PDB entry 3KJN | X-ray diffraction, 1.80 A resolution | chains A and B

Chain A:
Protein: Caspase-8
Organism: Homo sapiens
Notes: EC 3.4.22.61
UniProt: Q14790 (CASP8_HUMAN); numbering as in UniProt (aligned over 211-374)
Amino-acid sequence (164 residues; each row starts with the number of its first residue):
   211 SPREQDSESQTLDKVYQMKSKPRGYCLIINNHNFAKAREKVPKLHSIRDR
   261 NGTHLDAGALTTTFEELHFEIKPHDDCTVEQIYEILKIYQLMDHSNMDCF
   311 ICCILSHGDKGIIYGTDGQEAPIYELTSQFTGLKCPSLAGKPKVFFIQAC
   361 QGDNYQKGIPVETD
Unresolved in the structure: 211-222
Covalent attachments: compound B93 linked to Cys-360
Ligand contacts: B93 ((3S)-3-({[(5S)-2-{2-[(1H-benzimidazol-5-ylcarbonyl)amino]ethyl}-7-(cyclohexylmethyl)-1,3-dioxo-2,3,5,8-tetrahydro-1H-[1,2,4]triazolo[1,2-a]pyridazin-5-yl]carbonyl}amino)-4-oxopentanoic acid): Arg-258, Arg-260, Ser-316, His-317, Gly-318, Gln-358, Ala-359, Asp-363, Tyr-365
Swiss-Prot annotation at these positions:
  - active site: His-317, Cys-360
  - site (Cleavage): Asp-216, Ser-217, Asp-374
  - modified residue: Ser-211 (Phosphoserine), Lys-224 (N6-acetyllysine), Tyr-334 (Phosphotyrosine)
  - natural variant: Arg-248 (R248W: In CASP8D), Asp-285 (D285H: Associated with protection against breast cancer)
  - mutagenesis: Cys-360 (C360A: Does not affect localization to lamellipodia of migrating cells. Prevents DISC-mediated processing of CASP8; C360S: Abolishes interaction with UBR2)

Chain B:
Protein: Caspase-8
Organism: Homo sapiens
Notes: EC 3.4.22.61
UniProt: Q14790 (CASP8_HUMAN); numbering as in UniProt (aligned over 385-479)
Amino-acid sequence (95 residues; row label = number of the first residue in the row):
   385 LSSPQTRYIPDEADFLLGMATVNNCVSYRNPAEGTWYIQSLCQSLRERCP
   435 RGDDILTILTEVNYEVSNKDDKKNMGKQMPQPTFTLRKKLVFPSD
Unresolved in the structure: 385-389
Ligand contacts: B93 ((3S)-3-({[(5S)-2-{2-[(1H-benzimidazol-5-ylcarbonyl)amino]ethyl}-7-(cyclohexylmethyl)-1,3-dioxo-2,3,5,8-tetrahydro-1H-[1,2,4]triazolo[1,2-a]pyridazin-5-yl]carbonyl}amino)-4-oxopentanoic acid): Val-410, Ser-411, Tyr-412, Arg-413, Asn-414, Pro-415, Thr-419, Trp-420
Swiss-Prot annotation at these positions:
  - modified residue: Ser-387 (Phosphoserine), Arg-413 (Microbial infection: ADP-riboxanated arginine)
  - mutagenesis: Ser-387 (S387A: Impaired CDK1-mediated phosphorylation and enhanced apoptosis), Arg-413 (R413A: Abolished ADP-riboxanation by C.violaceum CopC)

Chain A / chain B interface:
Residue-residue contacts - 113 pairs, chain A then chain B:
  Asp-223(A) / Lys-473(B)
  Lys-224(A) / Lys-472(B)
  Lys-224(A) / Lys-473(B)  hydrogen bond (backbone-backbone)
  Val-225(A) / Lys-472(B)
  Val-225(A) / Lys-473(B)
  Val-225(A) / Val-475(B)  hydrophobic
  Tyr-226(A) / Asp-398(B)  hydrogen bond
  Tyr-226(A) / Leu-470(B)
  Tyr-226(A) / Arg-471(B)  hydrogen bond (side chain-backbone)
  Tyr-226(A) / Lys-472(B)
  Tyr-226(A) / Lys-473(B)  hydrogen bond (backbone-backbone)
  Met-228(A) / Leu-474(B)  hydrophobic
  Met-228(A) / Val-475(B)
  Met-228(A) / Pro-477(B)
  Lys-231(A) / Asp-479(B)  hydrogen bond (side chain-backbone)
  Arg-233(A) / Pro-477(B)  hydrogen bond (side chain-backbone)
  Arg-233(A) / Asp-479(B)  hydrogen bond (side chain-backbone)
  Arg-260(A) / Arg-413(B)
  Asn-261(A) / Arg-413(B)  hydrogen bond (backbone-side chain)
  Asn-261(A) / Pro-415(B)
  Gly-262(A) / Pro-415(B)
  Leu-265(A) / Pro-415(B)
  Leu-265(A) / Ala-416(B)
  Leu-265(A) / Glu-417(B)
  Leu-265(A) / Gly-418(B)
  Leu-265(A) / Gln-423(B)  hydrogen bond (backbone-side chain)
  Asp-266(A) / Gly-418(B)
  Asp-266(A) / Thr-419(B)  hydrogen bond
  Asp-266(A) / Ile-422(B)
  Asp-266(A) / Gln-423(B)  hydrogen bond
  Ala-269(A) / Gln-423(B)
  Ala-269(A) / Cys-426(B)
  Leu-270(A) / Ile-422(B)  hydrophobic
  Leu-270(A) / Cys-426(B)
  Thr-272(A) / Arg-430(B)
  Thr-273(A) / Cys-426(B)  hydrogen bond
  Thr-273(A) / Leu-429(B)
  Thr-273(A) / Arg-430(B)
  Phe-274(A) / Leu-429(B)  hydrophobic
  Glu-276(A) / Arg-430(B)  salt bridge
  Leu-277(A) / Cys-433(B)  hydrophobic
  Leu-277(A) / Phe-476(B)
  His-278(A) / Pro-477(B)
  His-278(A) / Ser-478(B)  hydrogen bond (side chain-backbone)
  His-278(A) / Asp-479(B)
  Phe-279(A) / Phe-476(B)  hydrophobic
  Cys-309(A) / Phe-476(B)  hydrophobic
  Leu-315(A) / Ile-422(B)  hydrophobic
  Lys-320(A) / Asn-407(B)
  Lys-320(A) / Asn-408(B)  hydrogen bond
  Gly-321(A) / Asn-407(B)
  Ile-333(A) / Met-403(B)  hydrophobic
  Tyr-334(A) / Glu-396(B)  hydrogen bond
  Thr-337(A) / Phe-399(B)
  Phe-340(A) / Phe-399(B)
  Thr-341(A) / Asp-395(B)  hydrogen bond
  Thr-341(A) / Phe-399(B)
  Gly-342(A) / Asp-395(B)  hydrogen bond (backbone-backbone)
  Leu-343(A) / Asp-395(B)  hydrogen bond (backbone-side chain)
  Gly-350(A) / Asp-398(B)
  Gly-350(A) / Arg-471(B)
  Lys-351(A) / Asp-398(B)
  Pro-352(A) / Asp-398(B)
  Pro-352(A) / Leu-474(B)  hydrophobic
  Lys-353(A) / Ala-397(B)
  Lys-353(A) / Asp-398(B)  hydrogen bond (backbone-backbone)
  Lys-353(A) / Phe-399(B)
  Lys-353(A) / Leu-400(B)  hydrogen bond (backbone-backbone)
  Val-354(A) / Leu-400(B)
  Val-354(A) / Leu-474(B)  hydrophobic
  Phe-355(A) / Leu-400(B)  hydrogen bond (backbone-backbone)
  Phe-355(A) / Leu-401(B)
  Phe-355(A) / Gly-402(B)  hydrogen bond (backbone-backbone)
  Phe-356(A) / Gly-402(B)
  Phe-356(A) / Tyr-421(B)
  Phe-356(A) / Leu-425(B)  hydrophobic
  Ile-357(A) / Leu-401(B)  hydrophobic
  Ile-357(A) / Gly-402(B)  hydrogen bond (backbone-backbone)
  Ile-357(A) / Met-403(B)  hydrophobic
  Ile-357(A) / Ala-404(B)  hydrogen bond (backbone-backbone)
  Gln-358(A) / Ala-404(B)
  Gln-358(A) / Ser-411(B)  hydrogen bond
  Gln-358(A) / Thr-419(B)
  Gln-358(A) / Tyr-421(B)
  Gln-358(A) / Ile-422(B)
  Ala-359(A) / Thr-405(B)
  Ala-359(A) / Ser-411(B)  hydrogen bond (backbone-side chain)
  Cys-360(A) / Cys-409(B)
  Cys-360(A) / Val-410(B)  hydrophobic
  Cys-360(A) / Ser-411(B)
  Gln-361(A) / Met-403(B)
  Gln-361(A) / Thr-405(B)
  Gln-361(A) / Val-406(B)
  Gln-361(A) / Asn-407(B)
  Gln-361(A) / Asn-408(B)  hydrogen bond (backbone-backbone)
  Gln-361(A) / Cys-409(B)  hydrogen bond (backbone-backbone)
  Gly-362(A) / Asn-408(B)
  Gly-362(A) / Cys-409(B)
  Gly-362(A) / Val-410(B)
  Asp-363(A) / Asn-408(B)
  Asp-363(A) / Val-410(B)
  Asn-364(A) / Asn-408(B)  hydrogen bond (backbone-backbone)
  Asn-364(A) / Cys-409(B)
  Asn-364(A) / Val-410(B)  hydrogen bond (backbone-backbone)
  Tyr-365(A) / Val-410(B)  hydrophobic
  Tyr-365(A) / Tyr-412(B)
  Tyr-365(A) / Asn-458(B)
  Gln-366(A) / Cys-409(B)  hydrogen bond
  Gln-366(A) / Gly-460(B)
  Gln-366(A) / Lys-461(B)  hydrogen bond (backbone-backbone)
  Lys-367(A) / Lys-461(B)
  Gly-368(A) / Lys-461(B)
  Asp-374(A) / Tyr-448(B)  hydrogen bond
Also at the interface, not in a pair above, chain A (56 interface residues in all): Asp-259, Thr-263, Ile-311, His-317
Also at the interface, not in a pair above, chain B (51 interface residues in all): Ile-393, Leu-443, Asp-455, Met-459, Met-463

Overview:
56 residues of chain A face 51 of chain B across their interface, with 33 hydrogen bonds and 1 salt bridge.
Polar contacts include Glu-276(A)/Arg-430(B), Tyr-226(A)/Asp-398(B) and Tyr-226(A)/Arg-471(B). Bound to chain
B: compound B93. Covalently linked compound B93: at Cys-360(A).
Here chain A is Caspase-8 and chain B is Caspase-8, both from Homo sapiens. Entry 3KJN (Caspase 8 bound to a
covalent inhibitor) was determined by X-ray diffraction together with 3KJF and 3KJQ from the same study.
